Entry 7JIS (X-ray diffraction, 2.42 A resolution); this record covers chains A and B.

[Chain A]
Name: Phosphatidylinositol 4,5-bisphosphate 3-kinase catalytic subunit delta isoform
Organism: Homo sapiens
Notes: EC 2.7.1.153; fragment: PI3-KINASE P110 DELTA AND P85 FRAGMENT, residues 17-1034
UniProtKB: O00329 (PK3CD_HUMAN); numbering as in UniProt (aligned over 17-1034)
Amino-acid sequence (1018 residues; each row starts with the number of its first residue):
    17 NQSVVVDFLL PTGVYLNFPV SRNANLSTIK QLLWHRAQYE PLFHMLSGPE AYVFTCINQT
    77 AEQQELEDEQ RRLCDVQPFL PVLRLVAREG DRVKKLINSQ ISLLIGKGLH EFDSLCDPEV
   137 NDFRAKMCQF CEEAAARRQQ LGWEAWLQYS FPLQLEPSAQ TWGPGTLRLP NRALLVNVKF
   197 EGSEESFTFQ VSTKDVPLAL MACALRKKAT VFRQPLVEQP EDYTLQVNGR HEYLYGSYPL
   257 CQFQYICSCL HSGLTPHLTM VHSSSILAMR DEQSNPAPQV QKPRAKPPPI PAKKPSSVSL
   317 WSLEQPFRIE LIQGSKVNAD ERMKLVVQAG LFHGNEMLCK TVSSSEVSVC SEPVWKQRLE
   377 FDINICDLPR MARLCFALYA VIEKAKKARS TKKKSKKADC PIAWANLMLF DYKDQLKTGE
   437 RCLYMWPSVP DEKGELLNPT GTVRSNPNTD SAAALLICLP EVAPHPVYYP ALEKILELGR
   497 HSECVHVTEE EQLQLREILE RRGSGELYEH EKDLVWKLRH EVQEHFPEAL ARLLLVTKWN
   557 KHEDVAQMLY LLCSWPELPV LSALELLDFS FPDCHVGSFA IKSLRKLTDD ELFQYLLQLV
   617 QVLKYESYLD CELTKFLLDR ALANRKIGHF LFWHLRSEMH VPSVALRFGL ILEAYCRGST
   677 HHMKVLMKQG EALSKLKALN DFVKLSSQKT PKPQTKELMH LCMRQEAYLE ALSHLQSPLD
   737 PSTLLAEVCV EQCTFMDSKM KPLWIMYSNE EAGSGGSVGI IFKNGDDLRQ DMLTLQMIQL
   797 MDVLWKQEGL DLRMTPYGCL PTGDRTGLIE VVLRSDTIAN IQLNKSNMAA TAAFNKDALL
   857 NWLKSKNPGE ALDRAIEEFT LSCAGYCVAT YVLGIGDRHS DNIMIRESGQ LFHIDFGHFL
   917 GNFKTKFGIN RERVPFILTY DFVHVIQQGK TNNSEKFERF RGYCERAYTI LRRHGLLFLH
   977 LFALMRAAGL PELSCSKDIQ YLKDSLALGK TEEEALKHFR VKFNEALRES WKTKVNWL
Not modelled in the structure: 175-186, 228, 231-232, 289-311, 402-413, 498-503, 517-520, 767-772, 840-852, 919-927, 1030-1034
Residues lining bound ligands: VBS ((3S)-3-benzyl-5-[9-ethyl-8-(2-methylpyrimidin-5-yl)-9H-purin-6-yl]-3-methyl-1,3-dihydro-2H-indol-2-one): Lys708, Thr750, Phe751, Met752, Trp760, Ile777, Lys779, Leu784, Asp787, Tyr813, Ile825, Glu826, Val827, Val828, Ser831, Asp832, Thr833, Asn836, Met900, Phe908, Ile910, Asp911
UniProt features mapped onto this chain:
  - region: Phe751 to Lys757 (G-loop), Gly890 to Asn898 (Catalytic loop), His909 to Thr935 (Activation loop)
  - modified residue: Tyr524 (Phosphotyrosine)
  - natural variant: Glu1021 (E1021K: In IMD14A)
  - mutagenesis: Arg894 (R894P: Abolishes lipid and protein kinase activities)
Reported in the primary citation:
  - binding site for VBS: Met752, Trp760, Lys779, Asp787, Tyr813, Ile825, Val828, Met900, Ile910, Asp911
  - specificity-determining residues: Thr750

[Chain B]
Name: Phosphatidylinositol 3-kinase regulatory subunit alpha
Organism: Bos taurus
UniProtKB: P23727 (P85A_BOVIN); residue numbers follow UniProt; this construct covers 431-599
Amino-acid sequence (169 residues; row label = number of the first residue in the row):
   431 YQQDQVVKED NIEAVGKKLH EYNTQFQEKS REYDRLYEDY TRTSQEIQMK RTAIEAFNET
   491 IKIFEEQCQT QERYSKEYIE KFKREGNETE IQRIMHNYEK LKSRISEIVD SRRRLEEDLK
   551 KQAAEYREID KRMNSIKPDL IQLRKTRDQY LMWLTQKGVR QKKLNEWLG
Not modelled in the structure: 433-438
UniProt features mapped onto this chain:
  - modified residue (Phosphotyrosine): Tyr467, Tyr580

[How chain A and chain B interact]
Contacting residue pairs (80; chain A residue first):
  Asp23(A) - Phe494(B)
  Asp23(A) - Arg534(B)  salt bridge
  Leu25(A) - Ile493(B)  hydrophobic
  Leu25(A) - Phe494(B)  hydrophobic
  Leu25(A) - Gln497(B)
  Leu25(A) - Leu531(B)  hydrophobic
  Leu26(A) - Gln497(B)  hydrogen bond (backbone-side chain)
  Pro27(A) - Thr500(B)
  Thr28(A) - Tyr504(B)
  Gly29(A) - Gln497(B)  hydrogen bond (backbone-side chain)
  Gly29(A) - Gln501(B)
  Gly29(A) - Leu531(B)
  Val30(A) - Gln497(B)  hydrogen bond (backbone-side chain)
  Val30(A) - Asn527(B)
  Tyr31(A) - Asn527(B)  hydrogen bond (backbone-side chain)
  Tyr31(A) - Lys530(B)
  Tyr31(A) - Leu531(B)
  Tyr31(A) - Arg534(B)
  Tyr55(A) - Arg523(B)  hydrogen bond (backbone-side chain)
  Glu56(A) - Arg523(B)
  Glu56(A) - Asn527(B)
  Pro57(A) - Glu520(B)
  Pro57(A) - Arg523(B)
  Pro57(A) - Ile524(B)  hydrophobic
  Leu58(A) - Tyr508(B)  hydrophobic
  Met61(A) - Tyr504(B)
  Met61(A) - Tyr508(B)  hydrogen bond
  Thr71(A) - Ile493(B)
  Ile73(A) - Ala486(B)
  Ile73(A) - Glu489(B)
  Ile73(A) - Thr490(B)
  Ile73(A) - Ile493(B)  hydrophobic
  Ala77(A) - Thr482(B)
  Ala77(A) - Glu485(B)
  Ala77(A) - Ala486(B)
  Ala77(A) - Glu489(B)
  Gln79(A) - Glu489(B)  hydrogen bond
  Phe95(A) - Ala483(B)
  Phe95(A) - Ala486(B)  hydrophobic
  Phe95(A) - Phe487(B)  hydrophobic
  Leu96(A) - Phe487(B)  hydrophobic
  Val98(A) - Phe494(B)  hydrophobic
  Arg100(A) - Glu496(B)  salt bridge
  His126(A) - Glu485(B)  salt bridge
  Glu127(A) - Thr482(B)
  Val333(A) - Arg557(B)
  Asn334(A) - Arg557(B)  hydrogen bond
  Asn334(A) - Asp560(B)  hydrogen bond
  Asn334(A) - Lys561(B)
  Asn334(A) - Asn564(B)  hydrogen bond (backbone-side chain)
  Ala335(A) - Lys561(B)
  Ser367(A) - Arg557(B)  hydrogen bond
  Ala414(A) - Pro568(B)
  Ala414(A) - Gln572(B)
  Cys416(A) - Asn564(B)  hydrogen bond (side chain-backbone)
  Cys416(A) - Pro568(B)  hydrophobic
  Pro417(A) - Lys567(B)  hydrogen bond (backbone-side chain)
  Pro417(A) - Ile571(B)
  Ile418(A) - Asn564(B)
  Ile418(A) - Lys567(B)  hydrogen bond (backbone-side chain)
  Pro443(A) - Tyr470(B)
  Ser444(A) - Tyr463(B)
  Ser444(A) - Lys567(B)  hydrogen bond (backbone-side chain)
  Val445(A) - Tyr463(B)
  Val445(A) - Tyr467(B)  hydrophobic
  Pro446(A) - Tyr463(B)
  Pro446(A) - Leu570(B)  hydrophobic
  Pro446(A) - Arg574(B)  hydrogen bond (backbone-side chain)
  Asp447(A) - Arg574(B)
  Glu448(A) - Arg574(B)
  Pro463(A) - Arg481(B)
  Asn464(A) - Gln478(B)  hydrogen bond
  Asn464(A) - Tyr556(B)
  Thr465(A) - Arg481(B)  hydrogen bond
  Asp466(A) - Arg481(B)
  Ser467(A) - Ala553(B)
  Ser467(A) - Tyr556(B)
  Ala468(A) - Tyr556(B)
  Asp820(A) - Gln475(B)  hydrogen bond
  Glu928(A) - Asn595(B)  hydrogen bond
Interface residues without a listed pair, chain A (51 interface residues in all): Lys332, Asp336, Met339, Asp415, His656, Arg821
Interface residues without a listed pair, chain B (46 interface residues in all): Glu468, Ser474, Ile538, Leu549, Ser565

[Overview]
51 residues of chain A and 46 residues of chain B are in contact; the contacts include 20 hydrogen bonds and 3
salt bridges. Among the polar pairs are Asp23(A)-Arg534(B), Arg100(A)-Glu496(B) and His126(A)-Glu485(B). Chain
A binds compound VBS. The paper reports a binding site for VBS at Met752(A), Trp760(A) and Lys779(A) among
others; the specificity determinant Thr750(A).
Here chain A is Phosphatidylinositol 4,5-bisphosphate 3-kinase catalytic subunit delta isoform (Homo sapiens)
and chain B is Phosphatidylinositol 3-kinase regulatory subunit alpha (Bos taurus). Entry 7JIS (Human
pi3kdelta in complex with compound 2F) was determined by X-ray diffraction (same publication as 7JIU).
